8XQX - chains D and E of the 22 polymer chains in the assembly; structure by electron microscopy, 2.80 A resolution.

Chain D:
Name: Ycf2
Source organism: Chlamydomonas reinhardtii
Reference sequence: A0A218N8A7 (A0A218N8A7_CHLRE); residue numbers follow UniProt; this construct covers 1-2971
Chain sequence (2971 residues; numbered 1 to 2971; the number before each row is that of its first residue):
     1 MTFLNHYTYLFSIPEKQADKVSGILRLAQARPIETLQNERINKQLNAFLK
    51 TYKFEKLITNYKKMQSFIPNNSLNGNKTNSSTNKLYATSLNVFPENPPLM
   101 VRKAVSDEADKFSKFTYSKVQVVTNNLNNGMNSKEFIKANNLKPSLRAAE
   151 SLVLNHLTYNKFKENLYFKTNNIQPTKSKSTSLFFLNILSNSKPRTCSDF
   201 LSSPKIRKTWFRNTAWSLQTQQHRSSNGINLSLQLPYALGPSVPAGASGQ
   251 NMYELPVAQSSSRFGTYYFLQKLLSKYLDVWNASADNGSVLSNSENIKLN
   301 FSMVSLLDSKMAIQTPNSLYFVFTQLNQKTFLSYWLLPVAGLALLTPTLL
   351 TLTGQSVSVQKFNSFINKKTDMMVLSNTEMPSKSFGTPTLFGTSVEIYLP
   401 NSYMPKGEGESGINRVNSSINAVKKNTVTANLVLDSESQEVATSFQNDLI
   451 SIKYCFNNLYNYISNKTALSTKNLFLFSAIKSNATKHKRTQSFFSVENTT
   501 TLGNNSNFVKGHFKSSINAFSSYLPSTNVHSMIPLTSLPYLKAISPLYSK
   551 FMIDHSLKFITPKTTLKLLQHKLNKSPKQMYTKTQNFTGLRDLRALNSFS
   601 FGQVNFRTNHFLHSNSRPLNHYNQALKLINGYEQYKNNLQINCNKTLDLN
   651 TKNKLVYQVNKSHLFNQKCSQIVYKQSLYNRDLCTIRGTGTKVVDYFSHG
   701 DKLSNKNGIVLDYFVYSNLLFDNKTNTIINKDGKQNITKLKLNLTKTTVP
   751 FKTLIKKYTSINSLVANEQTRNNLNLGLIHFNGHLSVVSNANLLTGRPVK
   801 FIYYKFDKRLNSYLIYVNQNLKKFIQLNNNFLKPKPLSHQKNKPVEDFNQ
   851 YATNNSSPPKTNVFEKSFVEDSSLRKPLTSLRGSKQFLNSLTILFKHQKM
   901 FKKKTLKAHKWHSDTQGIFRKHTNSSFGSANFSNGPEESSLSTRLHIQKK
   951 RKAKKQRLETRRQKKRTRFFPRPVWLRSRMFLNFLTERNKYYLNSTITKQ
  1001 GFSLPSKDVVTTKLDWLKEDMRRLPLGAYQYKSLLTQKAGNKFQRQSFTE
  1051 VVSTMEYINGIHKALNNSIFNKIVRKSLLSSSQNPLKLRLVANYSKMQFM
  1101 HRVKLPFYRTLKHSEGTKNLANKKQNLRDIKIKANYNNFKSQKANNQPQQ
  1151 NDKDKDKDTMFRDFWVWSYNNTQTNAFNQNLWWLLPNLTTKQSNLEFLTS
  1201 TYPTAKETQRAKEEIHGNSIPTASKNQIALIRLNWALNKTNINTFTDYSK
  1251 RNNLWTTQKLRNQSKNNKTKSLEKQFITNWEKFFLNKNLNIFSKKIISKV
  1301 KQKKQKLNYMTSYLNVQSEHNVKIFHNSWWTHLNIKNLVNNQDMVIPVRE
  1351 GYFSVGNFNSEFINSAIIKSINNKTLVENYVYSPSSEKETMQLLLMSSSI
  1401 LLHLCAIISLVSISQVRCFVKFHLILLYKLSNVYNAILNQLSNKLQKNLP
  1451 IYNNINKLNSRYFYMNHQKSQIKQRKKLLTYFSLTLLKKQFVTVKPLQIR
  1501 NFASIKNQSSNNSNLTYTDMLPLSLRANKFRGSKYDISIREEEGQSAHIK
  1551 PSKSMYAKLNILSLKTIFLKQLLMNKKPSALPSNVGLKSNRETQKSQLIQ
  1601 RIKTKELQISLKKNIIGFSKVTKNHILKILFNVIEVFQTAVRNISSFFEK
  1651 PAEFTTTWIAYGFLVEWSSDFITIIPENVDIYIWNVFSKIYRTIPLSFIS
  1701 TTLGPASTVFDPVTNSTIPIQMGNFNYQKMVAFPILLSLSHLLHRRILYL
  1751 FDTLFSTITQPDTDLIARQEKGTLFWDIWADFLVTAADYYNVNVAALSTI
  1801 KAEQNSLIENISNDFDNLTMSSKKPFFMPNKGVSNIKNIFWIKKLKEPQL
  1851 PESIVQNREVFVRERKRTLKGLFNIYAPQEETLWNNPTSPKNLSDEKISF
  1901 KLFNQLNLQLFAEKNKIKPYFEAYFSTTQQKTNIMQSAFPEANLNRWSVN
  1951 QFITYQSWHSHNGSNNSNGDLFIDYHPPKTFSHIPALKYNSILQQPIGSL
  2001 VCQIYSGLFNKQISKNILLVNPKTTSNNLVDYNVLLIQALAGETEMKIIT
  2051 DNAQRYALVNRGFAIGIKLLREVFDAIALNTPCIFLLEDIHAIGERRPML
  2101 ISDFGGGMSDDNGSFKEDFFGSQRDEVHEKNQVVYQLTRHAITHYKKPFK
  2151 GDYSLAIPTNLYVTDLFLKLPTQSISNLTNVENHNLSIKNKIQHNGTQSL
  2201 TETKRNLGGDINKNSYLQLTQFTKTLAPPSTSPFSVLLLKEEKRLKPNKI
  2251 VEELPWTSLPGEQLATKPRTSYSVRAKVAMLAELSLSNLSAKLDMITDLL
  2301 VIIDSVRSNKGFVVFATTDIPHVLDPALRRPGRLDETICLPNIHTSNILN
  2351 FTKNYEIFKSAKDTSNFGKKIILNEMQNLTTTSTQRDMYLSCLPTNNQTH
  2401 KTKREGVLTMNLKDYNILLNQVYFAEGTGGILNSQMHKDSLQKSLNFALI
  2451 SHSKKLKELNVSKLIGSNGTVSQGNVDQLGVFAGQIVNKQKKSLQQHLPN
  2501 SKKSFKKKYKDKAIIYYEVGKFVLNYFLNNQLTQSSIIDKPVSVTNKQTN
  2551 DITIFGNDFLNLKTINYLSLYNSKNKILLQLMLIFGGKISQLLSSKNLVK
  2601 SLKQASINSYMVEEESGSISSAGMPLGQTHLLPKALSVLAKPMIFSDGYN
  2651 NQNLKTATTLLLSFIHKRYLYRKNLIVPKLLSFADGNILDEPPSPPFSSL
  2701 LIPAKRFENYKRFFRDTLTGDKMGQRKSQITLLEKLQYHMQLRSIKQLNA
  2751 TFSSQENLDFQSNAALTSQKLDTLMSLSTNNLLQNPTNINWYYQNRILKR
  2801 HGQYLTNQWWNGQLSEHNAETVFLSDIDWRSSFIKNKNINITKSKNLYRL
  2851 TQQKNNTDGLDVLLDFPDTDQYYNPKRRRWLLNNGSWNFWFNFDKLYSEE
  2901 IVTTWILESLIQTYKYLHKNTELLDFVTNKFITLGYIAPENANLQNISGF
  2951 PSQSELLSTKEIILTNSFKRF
Disordered / not traced: 1-34, 68-263, 281-317, 357-446, 479-537, 578-612, 639-734, 758-781, 797-807, 829-877, 923-936, 995-1124, 1140-1158, 1187-1218, 1268-1289, 1344-1359, 1376-1384, 1450-1661, 1705-1727, 1792-1802, 1819-1914, 1927-1943, 1962-1970, 2099-2111, 2195-2211, 2222-2230, 2381-2402, 2426-2442, 2463-2501, 2535-2550, 2608-2622, 2755-2762, 2833-2859, 2945-2952
Small-molecule neighbours:
  - diacyl glycerol (DGA), molecule 1: L332, S333, W335, L336, V339, A1406, S1409, L1410
  - diacyl glycerol (DGA), molecule 2: L337, A340, G341, L344, T1390, L1393, L1394, S1397, L1401

Chain E:
Name: Ctap1
Source organism: Chlamydomonas reinhardtii
Chain sequence (982 residues; numbered 1 to 982; the number before each row is that of its first residue):
     1 MRSAELGRPPRLAQSRLRNVSSHHVTNSCLWLRPPGCRRLVASCAASKES
    51 SSASLTAERFITDAKELNATGSGLPIIDGPDWEEQHWAALKAMSAGRPVA
   101 LPTPHAKFGPEDLQRIAASGPRLEDLTLEHAERLAGPGQLPTAPDGVALA
   151 FRYIPRSVLGDFRQEVEPDWRSLPAMSPAELYAGLRARNWTSAHYDPAAE
   201 PWRLQVFSCDYKHTGVTGWPGYRVVVTSRGGRRRWVDLAEEGELVQLTEQ
   251 APPASPADIGYSHVFAQLYQAYEPRYSPEALAALYGSSSSKGKAAAAAAA
   301 QHDTPALRHLDVSYHGTGSAVAPGSGTAFLMQPSWDAVTGAIRWGLERSG
   351 LPELRALRDSLLPEWRPPALELNRSNNNLGVVYFAVCLTLGIVIPALRRS
   401 RILDIRTLEEDPGAAMEFARSKSEARKEGLTGVEFRDVAGLGPILNEVVE
   451 VVEFLKDPGTFSKLGARPPKGILLEGDPGTGKTLLAKALAGEAMVPFYQM
   501 SGTEFTEGIVGLGAARVRDLFKRARATAPCVIFVDEIDALGLRRAENDSA
   551 KTNEEREQTLNQLLTEMDGFTPDTGVVFLGATNRADLLDPALMRPGRFDR
   601 KIRMPKPDTEGRLEILKLHLRNKQVAPDVDLLQLARDLPGLVGADLANIV
   651 NEAAMTAVRSGRQQLTARDIYAGVDRFTQGEVRPSLPTAHKLPVLCFAAK
   701 EIGIALVAGELRDRYGRVELVERVSIQPKGRAYSRTMFQRGTDEEYQLMT
   751 RGRLLDRIRLALAGGFAVRTALGEETNFTAADIKRATRMAKKYVFYYGFS
   801 EAGGAGITTWANQPYSGDFVIGQQRARKVVSTDAMDAFADWPTVSEDFRF
   851 DAPSPSDVTWHRYTDEVRRVLKGCSEDVLGILAERQEAMWAGIKALSDRK
   901 ELLGSELRDIFDAHPAATSRDRDARAELAAAKLDMTIFTEGANSRWPYGI
   951 EWLDDAYPKPYWVQQQEAEAAEAQAKQPAAAL
Disordered / not traced: 1-53, 365-423, 981-982

Interface between chain D and chain E:
Pairs across the interface - 114 pairs, chain D then chain E:
  L785(D) - Y222(E)
  L785(D) - F265(E)  hydrophobic
  L785(D) - Y314(E)
  S786(D) - Y222(E)
  V787(D) - S208(E)  hydrogen bond (backbone-side chain)
  V787(D) - D210(E)
  V787(D) - G316(E)
  V788(D) - D210(E)
  S789(D) - Q164(E)
  S789(D) - D210(E)
  S789(D) - G316(E)
  S789(D) - G318(E)
  A791(D) - R156(E)
  L793(D) - W82(E)
  L793(D) - R156(E)
  T795(D) - D81(E)
  Y813(D) - E132(E)  hydrogen bond
  V817(D) - L134(E)
  N820(D) - F60(E)
  N820(D) - L134(E)
  N820(D) - L149(E)
  L821(D) - L134(E)
  K823(D) - F60(E)
  F824(D) - F60(E)  hydrophobic
  F824(D) - T62(E)
  F824(D) - V147(E)  hydrophobic
  L827(D) - F60(E)  hydrophobic
  E1361(D) - H213(E)
  E1361(D) - Q332(E)
  K1369(D) - P220(E)
  K2116(D) - V820(E)
  K2116(D) - Q823(E)
  E2117(D) - R788(E)  salt bridge
  D2118(D) - R788(E)  salt bridge
  F2119(D) - P814(E)
  F2119(D) - Y815(E)  hydrogen bond (backbone-backbone)
  F2120(D) - Y815(E)
  F2120(D) - S816(E)
  F2120(D) - F819(E)  hydrophobic
  F2120(D) - V820(E)  hydrophobic
  Q2123(D) - V830(E)
  Q2123(D) - D833(E)  hydrogen bond (side chain-backbone)
  Q2123(D) - A834(E)
  R2124(D) - Q823(E)  hydrogen bond (side chain-backbone)
  R2124(D) - Q824(E)
  R2124(D) - R825(E)
  R2124(D) - R827(E)  hydrogen bond (backbone-side chain)
  D2125(D) - V830(E)
  E2126(D) - K828(E)  salt bridge
  E2126(D) - V830(E)
  E2126(D) - S831(E)  hydrogen bond (side chain-backbone)
  V2127(D) - D833(E)
  H2128(D) - A732(E)
  H2128(D) - S734(E)
  H2128(D) - R735(E)
  H2128(D) - T736(E)
  H2128(D) - M737(E)
  E2129(D) - R731(E)  salt bridge
  K2130(D) - D833(E)  salt bridge
  Q2132(D) - R731(E)
  Q2132(D) - A732(E)
  Q2132(D) - Y733(E)
  V2134(D) - A781(E)  hydrophobic
  Y2135(D) - K700(E)
  Y2135(D) - N777(E)
  Y2135(D) - F778(E)  hydrophobic
  Y2135(D) - A781(E)  hydrophobic
  T2138(D) - N777(E)  hydrogen bond
  L2286(D) - I821(E)  hydrophobic
  L2689(D) - S854(E)  hydrogen bond (backbone-side chain)
  L2689(D) - P855(E)
  L2689(D) - W860(E)  hydrophobic
  D2690(D) - N812(E)
  P2692(D) - Y815(E)  hydrophobic
  S2698(D) - F819(E)
  S2699(D) - F819(E)
  S2699(D) - I821(E)
  L2700(D) - Y815(E)  hydrophobic
  L2700(D) - F819(E)  hydrophobic
  L2700(D) - E846(E)
  L2701(D) - E846(E)  hydrogen bond (backbone-side chain)
  I2702(D) - E846(E)
  I2702(D) - R849(E)
  K2705(D) - E846(E)  salt bridge
  R2706(D) - D851(E)  salt bridge
  A2819(D) - F848(E)  hydrophobic
  E2820(D) - T843(E)  hydrogen bond
  E2820(D) - V844(E)  hydrogen bond (side chain-backbone)
  E2820(D) - S845(E)  hydrogen bond (side chain-backbone)
  E2820(D) - F848(E)
  F2823(D) - F848(E)  hydrophobic
  F2866(D) - F848(E)  hydrophobic
  P2867(D) - F848(E)
  D2868(D) - D847(E)
  T2869(D) - D847(E)
  T2869(D) - F848(E)
  T2869(D) - R849(E)
  T2869(D) - F850(E)
  Q2871(D) - R849(E)  hydrogen bond (side chain-backbone)
  Y2872(D) - F850(E)  hydrophobic
  Y2872(D) - D851(E)
  Y2872(D) - P853(E)  hydrophobic
  N2874(D) - P853(E)
  N2874(D) - S854(E)
  R2878(D) - P855(E)  hydrogen bond (side chain-backbone)
  R2878(D) - D857(E)  salt bridge
  R2878(D) - Y957(E)
  W2880(D) - W952(E)
  W2880(D) - Y957(E)
  L2881(D) - A956(E)
  L2882(D) - D955(E)
  N2883(D) - D955(E)  hydrogen bond (backbone-backbone)
  N2883(D) - A956(E)
  N2884(D) - D955(E)  hydrogen bond
Also at the interface, not in a pair above, chain D (74 interface residues in all): N782, H784, Y816, S2114, S2122, N2131, Q2136, R2275, I2688, F2697, L2824, D2870, R2879
Also at the interface, not in a pair above, chain E (78 interface residues in all): R133, A143, V245, L247, Y261, H315, A780, K784, R785, W810, G817, S856

Summary:
Chain D and chain E form an interface of 74 and 78 residues respectively; the contacts include 17 hydrogen
bonds and 8 salt bridges. Polar pairs include E2117(D)-R788(E), D2118(D)-R788(E) and E2126(D)-K828(E). Bound
to chain D: diacyl glycerol.
Here chain D is Ycf2 and chain E is Ctap1, both from Chlamydomonas reinhardtii. Entry 8XQX (Cryo-EM structure
of the Ycf2-FtsHi motor complex from Chlamydomonas reinhardtii in apo state) was determined by electron
microscopy (same publication as 8XQW).
